Entry 7QW7 (X-ray diffraction, 2.60 A resolution); this record covers chains A and Z of the 3 polymer chains in the assembly.

== Chain A ==
Molecule: Modification methylase BseCI
Source organism: Geobacillus stearothermophilus
Notes: EC 2.1.1.72
UniProt: P43423 (MTC1_GEOSE); residues 1-579 here = UniProt positions 1-579
Sequence (585 residues; numbered 1 to 585; the number before each row is that of its first residue):
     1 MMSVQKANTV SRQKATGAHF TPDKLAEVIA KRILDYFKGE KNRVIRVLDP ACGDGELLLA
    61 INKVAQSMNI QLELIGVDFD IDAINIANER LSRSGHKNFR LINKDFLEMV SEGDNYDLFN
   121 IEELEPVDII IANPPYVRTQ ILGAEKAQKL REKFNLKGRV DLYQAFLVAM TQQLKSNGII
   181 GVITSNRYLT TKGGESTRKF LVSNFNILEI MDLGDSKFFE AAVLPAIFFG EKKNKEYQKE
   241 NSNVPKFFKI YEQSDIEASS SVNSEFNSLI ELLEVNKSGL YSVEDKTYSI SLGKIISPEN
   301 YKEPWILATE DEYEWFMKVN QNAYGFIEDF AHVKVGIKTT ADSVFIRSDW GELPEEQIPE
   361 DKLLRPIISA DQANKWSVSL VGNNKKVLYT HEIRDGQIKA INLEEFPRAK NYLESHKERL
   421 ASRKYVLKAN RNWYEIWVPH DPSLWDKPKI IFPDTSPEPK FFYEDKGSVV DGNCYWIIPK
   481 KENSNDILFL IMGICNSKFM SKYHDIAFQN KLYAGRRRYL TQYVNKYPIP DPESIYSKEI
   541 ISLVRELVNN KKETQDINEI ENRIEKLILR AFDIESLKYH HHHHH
Unresolved in the structure: 1-8, 110-121, 239-241, 577-585
Differences from the reference sequence: conflict Glu-195 (Gly in P43423); expression tag (580-585)
Small-molecule neighbours: S-adenosylhomocysteine (SAH): Thr-16, Gly-17, Ala-18, His-19, Phe-20, Thr-21, Asp-49, Pro-50, Ala-51, Cys-52, Gly-53, Glu-56, Leu-57, Val-77, Asp-78, Phe-79, Asp-80, Ala-83, Lys-104, Asp-105, Phe-106, Leu-107, Asn-133, Pro-135, Phe-166

== Chain Z ==
Molecule: Fully methylated DNA duplex
Sequence (10 nucleotides; numbered 1 to 10; the number before each row is that of its first residue):
     1 GCATCGXTCG
Modified residues: 6MA (N6-methyl-deoxy-adenosine-5'-monophosphate) at position 7

== How chain A and chain Z interact ==
Pairs across the interface (44):
  Lys-14(A) / 6MA_7(Z)  salt bridge to the phosphate
  Lys-14(A) / DT8(Z)  salt bridge to the phosphate
  Lys-14(A) / DC9(Z)  salt bridge to the phosphate
  Gly-17(A) / 6MA_7(Z)  base contact
  His-19(A) / 6MA_7(Z)  base contact
  Asn-133(A) / 6MA_7(Z)  base contact
  Pro-134(A) / 6MA_7(Z)  base contact
  Pro-135(A) / 6MA_7(Z)  base contact
  Tyr-136(A) / 6MA_7(Z)  base contact
  Arg-138(A) / DC5(Z)  hydrogen bond to the base
  Arg-138(A) / DG6(Z)  hydrogen bond to the base
  Arg-138(A) / 6MA_7(Z)  phosphate contact
  Arg-159(A) / DA3(Z)  base contact
  Arg-159(A) / DT4(Z)  hydrogen bond to the base
  Arg-159(A) / DC5(Z)  sugar contact
  Arg-187(A) / DG6(Z)  salt bridge to the phosphate
  Thr-191(A) / DC5(Z)  phosphate contact
  Lys-192(A) / DC5(Z)  phosphate contact
  Gly-193(A) / DC5(Z)  hydrogen bond to the phosphate
  Phe-219(A) / 6MA_7(Z)  base contact
  Ala-221(A) / 6MA_7(Z)  sugar contact
  Ala-221(A) / DT8(Z)  phosphate contact
  Ala-222(A) / 6MA_7(Z)  sugar contact
  Ala-222(A) / DT8(Z)  hydrogen bond to the phosphate
  Ala-222(A) / DC9(Z)  base contact
  Val-223(A) / 6MA_7(Z)  sugar contact
  Val-223(A) / DT8(Z)  base contact
  Lys-334(A) / DA3(Z)  salt bridge to the phosphate
  Val-335(A) / DA3(Z)  hydrogen bond to the phosphate
  Lys-338(A) / DT4(Z)  base contact
  Trp-437(A) / DC2(Z)  base contact
  Val-438(A) / DC2(Z)  base contact
  Val-438(A) / DA3(Z)  base contact
  His-440(A) / DA3(Z)  phosphate contact
  Tyr-475(A) / DT4(Z)  hydrogen bond to the phosphate
  Leu-512(A) / DT8(Z)  base contact
  Tyr-513(A) / DT8(Z)  hydrogen bond to the base
  Arg-518(A) / DC5(Z)  base contact
  Arg-518(A) / DG6(Z)  hydrogen bond to the base
  Leu-520(A) / DT4(Z)  phosphate contact
  Thr-521(A) / DA3(Z)  phosphate contact
  Thr-521(A) / DT4(Z)  hydrogen bond to the phosphate
  Gln-522(A) / DT4(Z)  hydrogen bond to the phosphate
  Gln-522(A) / DC5(Z)  hydrogen bond to the phosphate
Interface residues without a listed pair, chain A (33 interface residues in all): Leu-224, Val-333, Asp-454

== Summary ==
33 residues of chain A and 8 residues of chain Z are in contact; the contacts include 12 hydrogen bonds and 5
salt bridges. Polar pairs include Arg-138(A)/DC5(Z), Arg-138(A)/DG6(Z) and Arg-159(A)/DT4(Z). Chain A binds
S-adenosylhomocysteine.
Here chain A is Modification methylase BseCI (Geobacillus stearothermophilus) and chain Z is Fully methylated
DNA duplex. Entry 7QW7 (Adenine-specific DNA methyltransferase M.BseCI complexed with AdoHcy and cognate fully
methylated DNA duplex) was determined by X-ray diffraction.
